2X7N - chains B and D of the 4 polymer chains in the assembly; structure by electron microscopy, 11.80 A resolution (very low resolution: no residue pairs are listed; an interface is given only as per-side residue counts).

Chain B:
Name: Eukaryotic translation initiation factor 6
From: Saccharomyces cerevisiae
Reference sequence: Q12522 (IF6_YEAST); numbering as in UniProt (aligned over 1-224)
Chain sequence (224 residues; row label = number of the first residue in the row):
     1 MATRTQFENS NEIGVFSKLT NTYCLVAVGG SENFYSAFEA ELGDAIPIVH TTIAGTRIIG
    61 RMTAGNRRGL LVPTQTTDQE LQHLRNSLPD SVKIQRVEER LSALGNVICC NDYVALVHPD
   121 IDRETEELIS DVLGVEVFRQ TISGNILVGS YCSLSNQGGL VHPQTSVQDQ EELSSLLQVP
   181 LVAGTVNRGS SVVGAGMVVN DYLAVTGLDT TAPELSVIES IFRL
Curated features (UniProtKB/Swiss-Prot):
  - modified residue (Phosphoserine): Ser174, Ser175
Reported in the primary citation:
  - post-translational modification sites: Ser174, Ser175 (citing earlier work)

Chain D:
Name: 60S ribosomal protein L24-A
From: Saccharomyces cerevisiae
Reference sequence: P04449 (RL24A_YEAST); residues 1-56 here = UniProt positions 1-56
Chain sequence (56 residues; each row starts with the number of its first residue):
     1 MKVEIDSFSG AKIYPGRGTL FVRGDSKIFR FQNSKSASLF KQRKNPRRIA WTVLFR
Curated features (UniProtKB/Swiss-Prot):
  - modified residue: Ser7 (Phosphoserine)

How chain B and chain D interact:
At this resolution (12 A) residue pairs are not listed: 10 residues of chain B and 5 of chain D lie at the interface.

In short:
10 residues of chain B face 5 of chain D across their interface. The paper reports modification sites
Ser174(B) and Ser175(B).
Chain B is Eukaryotic translation initiation factor 6 and chain D is 60S ribosomal protein L24-A, both from
Saccharomyces cerevisiae; the structure, Mechanism of eIF6s anti-association activity, was determined by
electron microscopy.
